2J37 - chains A and B of the 8 polymer chains in the assembly; structure by electron microscopy, 8.70 A resolution (very low resolution: no residue pairs are listed; an interface is given only as per-side residue counts).

== Chain A ==
Molecule: Srp RNA
Source organism: Canis sp
Sequence (128 nucleotides; numbered 112 to 239; the number before each row is that of its first residue):
   112 GACACUAAGUUCGGCAUCAAUAUGGUGACCUCCCGGGAGCGGGGGACCAC
   162 CAGGUUGCCUAAGGAGGGGUGAACCGGCCCAGGUCGGAAACGGAGCAGGU
   212 CAAAACUCCCGUGCUGAUCAGUAGUGUC

== Chain B ==
Protein: Signal recognition particle 19 kDa protein (SRP19)
Source organism: Homo sapiens
UniProtKB: P09132 (SRP19_HUMAN); residue numbers follow UniProt; this construct covers 14-120
Amino-acid sequence (108 residues; row label = number of the first residue in the row):
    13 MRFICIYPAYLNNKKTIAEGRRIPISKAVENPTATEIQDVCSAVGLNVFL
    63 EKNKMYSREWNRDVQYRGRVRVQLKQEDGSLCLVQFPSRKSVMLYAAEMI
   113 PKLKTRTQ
Disordered / not traced: 13

== How chain A and chain B interact ==
At this resolution (9 A) residue pairs are not listed: 18 residues of chain A and 26 of chain B lie at the interface.

== In short ==
18 residues of chain A face 26 of chain B across their interface.
Here chain A is Srp RNA (Canis sp) and chain B is Signal recognition particle 19 kDa protein (SRP19) (Homo
sapiens). Entry 2J37 (Model of mammalian srp bound to 80S rncs) was determined by electron microscopy.
